3SHZ - chain A; structure by X-ray diffraction, 2.45 A resolution.

[Chain A]
Molecule: cGMP-specific 3', 5'-cyclic phosphodiesterase
Organism: Homo sapiens
Notes: EC 3.1.4.35
UniProtKB: O76074 (PDE5A_HUMAN); numbering as in UniProt (aligned over 535-860)
Sequence (347 residues; row label = number of the first residue in the row):
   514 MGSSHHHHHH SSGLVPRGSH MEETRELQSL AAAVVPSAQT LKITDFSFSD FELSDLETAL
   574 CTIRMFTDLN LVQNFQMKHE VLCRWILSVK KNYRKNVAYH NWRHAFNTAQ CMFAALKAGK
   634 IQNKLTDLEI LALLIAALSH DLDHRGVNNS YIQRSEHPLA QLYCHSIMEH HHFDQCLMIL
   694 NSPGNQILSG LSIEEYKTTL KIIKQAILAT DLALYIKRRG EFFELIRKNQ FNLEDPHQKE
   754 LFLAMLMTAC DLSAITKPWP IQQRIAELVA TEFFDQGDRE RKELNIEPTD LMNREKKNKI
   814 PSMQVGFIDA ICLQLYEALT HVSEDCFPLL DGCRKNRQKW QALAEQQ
Disordered / not traced: 514-535, 670-677, 790-809
Differences from the reference sequence: expression tag (514-534)
Ion coordination: Zn2+: H617, H653, D654, D764; Mg2+ near D654 (its only coordinating residue here)
Ligand contacts: 5CO (5-chloro-6-ethyl-2-{5-[(4-methylpiperazin-1-yl)sulfonyl]-2-propoxyphenyl}pyrimidin-4(3H)-one): Y612, L765, A767, A779, V782, A783, F786, I813, M816, Q817, F820
Curated features (UniProtKB/Swiss-Prot):
  - active site: H613 (Proton donor)
  - binding site (Zn(2+)): H617, H653, D654, D764
  - binding site (Mg(2+)): D654
  - binding site (3',5'-cyclic GMP): Q817
  - mutagenesis: A767 (A767N: Changes substrate selectivity from cGMP-specific to dual cAMP and cGMP binding and hydrolysis; when associated with Y-775 and Y-853), Q775 (Q775Y: Changes substrate selectivity from cGMP-specific to dual cAMP and cGMP binding and hydrolysis; when associated with N-767 and Y-853), W853 (W853Y: Changes substrate selectivity from cGMP-specific to dual cAMP and cGMP binding and hydrolysis; when associated with N-767 and Y-775)

[In short]
Ligands of chain A: compound 5CO. H617, H653, D654 and D764 form the Zn2+ site. UniProt lists active-site
residue H613, 4 Zn2+-binding residues, Mg2+-binding residue D654 and residue binding 3',5'-cyclic GMP Q817.
Chain A is cGMP-specific 3', 5'-cyclic phosphodiesterase (Homo sapiens); the structure, Crystal structure of
the PDE5A1 catalytic domain in complex with novel inhibitors, was determined by X-ray diffraction (same
publication as 3SHY and 3SIE).
